8WKI - chains ZF and ZQ of the 53 polymer chains in the assembly; structure by electron microscopy, 3.30 A resolution.

[Chain ZF (and ZQ)]
Protein: Flagellar hook protein FlgE
From: Salmonella enterica subsp. enterica serovar Typhimurium str. LT2
Notes: chain ZQ of this document is another copy of the same molecule, construct and numbering; everything in this record applies to it too
UniProtKB: P0A1J1 (FLGE_SALTY); residue numbers follow UniProt; this construct covers 1-403
Amino-acid sequence (403 residues; each row starts with the number of its first residue):
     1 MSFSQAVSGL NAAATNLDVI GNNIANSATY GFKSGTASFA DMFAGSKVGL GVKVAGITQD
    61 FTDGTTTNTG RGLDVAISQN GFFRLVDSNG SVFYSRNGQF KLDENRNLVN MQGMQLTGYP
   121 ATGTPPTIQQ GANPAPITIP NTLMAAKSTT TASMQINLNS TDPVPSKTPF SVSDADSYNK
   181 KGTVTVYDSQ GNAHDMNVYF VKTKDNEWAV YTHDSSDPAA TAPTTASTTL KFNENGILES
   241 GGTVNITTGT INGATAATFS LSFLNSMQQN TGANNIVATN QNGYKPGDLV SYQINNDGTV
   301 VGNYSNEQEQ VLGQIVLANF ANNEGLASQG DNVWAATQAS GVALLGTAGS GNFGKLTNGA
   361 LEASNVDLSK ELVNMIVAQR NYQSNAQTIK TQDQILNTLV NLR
Unresolved in the structure: 1, 403

[Chain ZF / chain ZQ interface]
Contacting residue pairs (16; chain ZF residue first):
  Gly64(ZF) with Leu50(ZQ)
  Thr65(ZF) with Ser4(ZQ); Leu50(ZQ)
  Thr66(ZF) with Met42(ZQ)
  Tyr178(ZF) with Gln129(ZQ)
  Lys181(ZF) with Gln129(ZQ), hydrogen bond; Gly131(ZQ)
  Thr183(ZF) with Gly131(ZQ), hydrogen bond (side chain-backbone); Ala132(ZQ)
  Thr185(ZF) with Asn133(ZQ)
  Leu368(ZF) with Leu396(ZQ), hydrophobic
  Ser369(ZF) with Leu396(ZQ); Leu399(ZQ)
  Leu372(ZF) with Leu399(ZQ); Val400(ZQ), hydrophobic
  Ile376(ZF) with Leu402(ZQ), hydrophobic
Also at the interface, not in a pair above, chain ZF (15 interface residues in all): Asn68, Gly182, Glu307, Val373
Also at the interface, not in a pair above, chain ZQ (14 interface residues in all): Lys53, Val54, Gly90

[Overview]
Chain ZF and chain ZQ form an interface of 15 and 14 residues respectively; the contacts include 2 hydrogen
bonds. Among the polar pairs are Lys181(ZF)-Gln129(ZQ) and Thr183(ZF)-Gly131(ZQ).
Both chains are Flagellar hook protein FlgE (Salmonella enterica subsp. enterica serovar Typhimurium str.
LT2). Entry 8WKI (Cryo-EM structure of the distal rod-hook within the flagellar motor-hook complex in the CW
state) was determined by electron microscopy, deposited together with 8WHT, 8WIW, 8WK3, 8WK4, 8WKK, 8WKQ and
11 further entries.
